Entry 2VIH (X-ray diffraction, 2.10 A resolution); this record covers chains A and B of the 4 polymer chains in the assembly.

== Chain A (and B) ==
Name: Transposase orfa
Organism: Helicobacter pylori
Notes: chain B of this document is another copy of the same molecule, construct and numbering; everything in this record applies to it too
UniProt: Q933Z0 (Q933Z0_HELPY); residue numbers follow UniProt; this construct covers 2-155
Chain sequence (159 residues; each row starts with the number of its first residue; numbers below 1 keep their minus sign (Gly-3 is residue -3)):
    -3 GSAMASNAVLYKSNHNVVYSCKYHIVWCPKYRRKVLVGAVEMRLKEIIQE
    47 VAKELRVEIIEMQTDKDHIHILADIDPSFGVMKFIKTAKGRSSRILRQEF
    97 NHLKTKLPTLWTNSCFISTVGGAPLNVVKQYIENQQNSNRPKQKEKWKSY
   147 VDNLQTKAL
Unresolved in the structure: -3 to 4 (chain B: -3 to 4, 134-155)
From the paper describing this entry:
  - conformationally variable residues (helix shift, loop rearrangement, order/disorder transition): Gly117, Gly118, Tyr127, Gln132 to Glu141, Asn133 to Leu155
  - binding site for the 26-nt DNA strand: Ser110
  - catalytic residues: Tyr127
  - mutagenesis - Y127F: abolished catalytic activity
  - mutagenesis - H64A: abolished catalytic activity (citing earlier work)

== Interface between chain A and chain B ==
Contacting residue pairs (98):
  Tyr7(A) with Phe112(B), hydrophobic
  Asn12(A) with Asn109(B), hydrogen bond; Ser110(B); Cys111(B)
  Val13(A) with Cys111(B); Ile113(B), hydrophobic
  Val14(A) with Cys111(B), hydrogen bond (backbone-backbone); Phe112(B); Ile113(B), hydrogen bond (backbone-backbone)
  Tyr15(A) with Ile113(B)
  Ser16(A) with Ile113(B), hydrogen bond (backbone-backbone); Ser114(B); Thr115(B), hydrogen bond (backbone-backbone)
  Cys17(A) with Ile113(B), hydrophobic; Thr115(B)
  Lys18(A) with Thr115(B), hydrogen bond (backbone-side chain); Leu121(B)
  Tyr19(A) with Tyr19(B), hydrogen bond
  His20(A) with Val124(B); Tyr127(B); Ile128(B)
  Ile56(A) with Lys125(B)
  Glu57(A) with Lys125(B); Ile128(B); Glu129(B)
  Gln59(A) with Ile128(B); Glu129(B); Gln132(B)
  Thr60(A) with Gln131(B)
  Asp61(A) with Gln131(B)
  His66(A) with Ile128(B); Gln131(B)
  Leu68(A) with Leu121(B), hydrophobic; Lys125(B); Ile128(B), hydrophobic
  Pro73(A) with Val77(B), hydrophobic; Met78(B)
  Ser74(A) with Met78(B)
  Val77(A) with Pro73(B), hydrophobic
  Met78(A) with Pro73(B); Ser74(B)
  Asn109(A) with Asn12(B), hydrogen bond
  Ser110(A) with Asn12(B)
  Cys111(A) with Asn12(B); Val13(B); Val14(B), hydrogen bond (backbone-backbone)
  Phe112(A) with Tyr7(B), hydrophobic; Val14(B)
  Ile113(A) with Val14(B), hydrogen bond (backbone-backbone); Tyr15(B); Ser16(B), hydrogen bond (backbone-backbone); Cys17(B), hydrophobic
  Ser114(A) with Ser16(B)
  Thr115(A) with Ser16(B), hydrogen bond (backbone-backbone); Cys17(B); Lys18(B), hydrogen bond (side chain-backbone); Thr115(B); Val116(B), hydrogen bond (side chain-backbone); Gly117(B)
  Val116(A) with Thr115(B), hydrogen bond (backbone-side chain); Ala119(B); Pro120(B); Leu121(B), hydrophobic; Val124(B), hydrophobic
  Gly117(A) with Thr115(B); Val116(B); Gly117(B); Pro120(B); Leu121(B), hydrogen bond (backbone-backbone)
  Gly118(A) with Pro120(B)
  Ala119(A) with Val116(B)
  Pro120(A) with Gly117(B); Gly118(B)
  Leu121(A) with Lys18(B); Leu68(B), hydrophobic; Val116(B), hydrophobic; Gly117(B), hydrogen bond (backbone-backbone)
  Val124(A) with His20(B); Val116(B), hydrophobic
  Lys125(A) with Ile56(B); Glu57(B); Leu68(B)
  Tyr127(A) with His20(B); His66(B)
  Ile128(A) with His20(B); Glu57(B); Gln59(B); His66(B); Leu68(B), hydrophobic
  Glu129(A) with Glu57(B); Gln59(B)
  Gln131(A) with Asp61(B); His66(B)
  Gln132(A) with Gln59(B), hydrogen bond; Thr60(B)
  Ala154(A) with His64(B), hydrogen bond (backbone-side chain)
  Leu155(A) with Arg28(B), hydrogen bond (backbone-side chain); His64(B)
Also at the interface, not in a pair above, chain A (48 interface residues in all): His11, Met58, Ile67, Tyr146, Leu150
Also at the interface, not in a pair above, chain B (46 interface residues in all): Val5, Glu37, Ile67

== In short ==
48 residues of chain A and 46 residues of chain B are in contact; the contacts include 20 hydrogen bonds.
Among the polar pairs are Asn12(A)-Asn109(B), Lys18(A)-Thr115(B) and Tyr19(A)-Tyr19(B). The paper reports the
catalytic residue Tyr127(A); Y127F and H64A of chain A abolish catalytic activity.
Both chains are Transposase orfa (Helicobacter pylori). Entry 2VIH (CRYSTAL STRUCTURE OF THE IS608 TRANSPOSASE
IN COMPLEX WITH Left END 26-MER DNA) was determined by X-ray diffraction together with 2VIC and 2VJV from the
same study.
